6HW6 - chains A and G of the 28 polymer chains in the assembly; structure by X-ray diffraction, 2.70 A resolution.

Chain A:
Molecule: Proteasome subunit alpha type-2
Organism: Saccharomyces cerevisiae (strain ATCC 204508 / S288c)
Notes: EC 3.4.25.1
UniProt: P23639 (PSA2_YEAST); numbering as in UniProt (aligned over 1-250)
Amino-acid sequence (250 residues; each row starts with the number of its first residue):
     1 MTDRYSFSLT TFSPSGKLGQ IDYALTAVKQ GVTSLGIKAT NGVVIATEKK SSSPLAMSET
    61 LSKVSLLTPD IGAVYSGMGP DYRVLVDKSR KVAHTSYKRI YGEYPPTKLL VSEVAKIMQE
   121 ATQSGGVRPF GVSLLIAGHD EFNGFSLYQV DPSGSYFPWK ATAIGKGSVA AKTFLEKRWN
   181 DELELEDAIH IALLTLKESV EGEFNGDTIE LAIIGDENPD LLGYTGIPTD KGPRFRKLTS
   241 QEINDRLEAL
Curated features (UniProtKB/Swiss-Prot):
  - cross-link: Lys108 (Glycyl lysine isopeptide (Lys-Gly) (interchain with G-Cter in ubiquitin))

Chain G:
Molecule: Proteasome subunit alpha type-1
Organism: Saccharomyces cerevisiae (strain ATCC 204508 / S288c)
Notes: EC 3.4.25.1
UniProt: P21243 (PSA1_YEAST); residues -8 to 243 here correspond to UniProt positions 1-252 (UniProt number = residue number + 9)
Amino-acid sequence (252 residues; row label = number of the first residue in the row; numbers below 1 keep their minus sign (Met-8 is residue -8)):
    -8 MSGAAAASAA GYDRHITIFS PEGRLYQVEY AFKATNQTNI NSLAVRGKDC TVVISQKKVP
    52 DKLLDPTTVS YIFCISRTIG MVVNGPIPDA RNAALRAKAE AAEFRYKYGY DMPCDVLAKR
   112 MANLSQIYTQ RAYMRPLGVI LTFVSVDEEL GPSIYKTDPA GYYVGYKATA TGPKQQEITT
   172 NLENHFKKSK IDHINEESWE KVVEFAITHM IDALGTEFSK NDLEVGVATK DKFFTLSAEN
   232 IEERLVAIAE QD
Unresolved in the structure: -8 to 1, 243
Bound ions: Mg2+: Thr8, Tyr119, Arg122, Met125

Chain A / chain G interface:
Residue-residue contacts - 66 pairs, chain A then chain G:
  Asp3(A) with Tyr124(G)
  Tyr5(A) with Ile7(G); Ala123(G), hydrophobic; Tyr124(G), hydrophobic
  Leu9(A) with Ile9(G), hydrophobic; Ala123(G), hydrophobic
  Gln20(A) with Ile9(G); Phe10(G), hydrogen bond (side chain-backbone)
  Tyr23(A) with Phe10(G); Ser11(G); Pro12(G), hydrophobic; Gly14(G)
  Ala24(A) with Phe10(G), hydrophobic
  Thr26(A) with Pro12(G); Glu13(G)
  Ala27(A) with Gly14(G)
  Ser52(A) with Tyr153(G), hydrogen bond
  Ser53(A) with Thr170(G)
  Pro54(A) with Lys158(G); Glu174(G)
  Leu55(A) with Tyr157(G); Lys158(G), hydrogen bond (backbone-backbone); Ala159(G); Thr170(G); Leu173(G), hydrophobic; Glu174(G); Phe177(G), hydrophobic
  Ala56(A) with Gly156(G); Tyr157(G), hydrophobic
  Met57(A) with Arg37(G); Val155(G); Gly156(G), hydrogen bond (backbone-backbone); Tyr157(G); Lys158(G)
  Thr60(A) with Tyr146(G); Val155(G); Gly156(G), hydrogen bond (side chain-backbone)
  Leu61(A) with Tyr153(G), hydrophobic; Val155(G), hydrophobic
  Met78(A) with Phe10(G), hydrophobic; Leu16(G), hydrophobic
  Pro80(A) with Gln117(G); Ala151(G); Gly152(G); Tyr153(G)
  Asp81(A) with Gln117(G)
  Arg83(A) with Ala113(G), hydrogen bond (side chain-backbone); Asn114(G); Gly152(G), hydrogen bond (side chain-backbone); Tyr154(G)
  Val84(A) with Asn114(G); Gln117(G)
  Asp87(A) with Lys110(G), salt bridge; Asn114(G)
  Gly126(A) with Arg122(G); Ala123(G), hydrogen bond (backbone-backbone)
  Val127(A) with Gln121(G); Arg122(G)
  Arg128(A) with Thr8(G); Phe10(G); Leu16(G); Thr120(G), hydrogen bond (side chain-backbone); Gln121(G), hydrogen bond (backbone-backbone)
  Pro129(A) with Phe10(G)
  Phe130(A) with Gln121(G)
  Gly131(A) with Phe10(G)
Interface residues without a listed pair, chain A (31 interface residues in all): Met1, Thr2, Ala121

Overview:
31 residues of chain A face 33 of chain G across their interface; the contacts include 10 hydrogen bonds and 1
salt bridge. Among the polar pairs are Asp87(A)-Lys110(G), Gln20(A)-Phe10(G) and Ser52(A)-Tyr153(G). Thr8(G),
Tyr119(G), Arg122(G) and Met125(G) form the Mg2+ site.
Chain A is Proteasome subunit alpha type-2 and chain G is Proteasome subunit alpha type-1, both from
Saccharomyces cerevisiae (strain ATCC 204508 / S288c); the structure, Yeast 20S proteasome in complex with 20,
was determined by X-ray diffraction (same publication as 6HTB, 6HTC, 6HTD, 6HTP, 6HTR, 6HUB and 30 further
entries).
